4FZR - chain A; structure by X-ray diffraction, 2.40 A resolution.

Chain A:
Protein: SsfS6
Organism: Streptomyces sp. SF2575
Reference sequence: D6MSX4 (D6MSX4_9ACTO); residues 1-383 here = UniProt positions 1-383
Chain sequence (398 residues; row label = number of the first residue in the row; numbers below 1 keep their minus sign (His-14 is residue -14)):
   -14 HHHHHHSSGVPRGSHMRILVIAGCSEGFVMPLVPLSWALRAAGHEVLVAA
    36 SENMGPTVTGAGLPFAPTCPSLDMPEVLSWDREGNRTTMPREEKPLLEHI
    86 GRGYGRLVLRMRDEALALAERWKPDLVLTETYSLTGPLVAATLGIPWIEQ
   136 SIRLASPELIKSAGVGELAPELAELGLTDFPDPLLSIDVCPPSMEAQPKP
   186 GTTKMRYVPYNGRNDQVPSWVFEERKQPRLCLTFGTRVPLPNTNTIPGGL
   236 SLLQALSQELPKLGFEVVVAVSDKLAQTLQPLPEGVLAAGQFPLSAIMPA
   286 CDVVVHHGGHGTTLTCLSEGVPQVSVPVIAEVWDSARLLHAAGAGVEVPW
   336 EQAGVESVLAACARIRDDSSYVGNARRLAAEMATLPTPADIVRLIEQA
Disordered / not traced: -14 to -1, 181-184, 219-234, 259-266, 335-341, 383
Sequence notes: expression tag (-14 to 0)
Modified residues: Mse1, Mse15, Mse39, Mse59, Mse74, Mse96, Mse179, Mse190, Mse283, Mse367 (selenomethionine; parent Met)
Reported in the primary citation:
  - specificity-determining residues: Thr300 (proposed by the authors, not directly observed)
  - catalytic residues: Asp58, His292, Glu316 (proposed by the authors, not directly observed)

Summary:
The paper reports catalytic residues Asp58, His292 and Glu316; the specificity determinant Thr300.
Chain A is SsfS6 (Streptomyces sp. SF2575); the structure, Crystal Structure of SsfS6, Streptomyces sp. SF2575
glycosyltransferase, was determined by X-ray diffraction, deposited together with 4G2T.
